Entry 7EKQ (electron microscopy, 3.60 A resolution); this record covers chains H and N of the 19 polymer chains in the assembly.

== Chain H ==
Name: ATP-dependent Clp protease proteolytic subunit
From: Chlamydomonas reinhardtii
Notes: EC 3.4.21.92
UniProtKB: P42380 (CLPP_CHLRE); residues 316-523 here correspond to UniProt positions 317-524 (UniProt number = residue number + 1)
Amino-acid sequence (208 residues; numbered 316 to 523; the number before each row is that of its first residue):
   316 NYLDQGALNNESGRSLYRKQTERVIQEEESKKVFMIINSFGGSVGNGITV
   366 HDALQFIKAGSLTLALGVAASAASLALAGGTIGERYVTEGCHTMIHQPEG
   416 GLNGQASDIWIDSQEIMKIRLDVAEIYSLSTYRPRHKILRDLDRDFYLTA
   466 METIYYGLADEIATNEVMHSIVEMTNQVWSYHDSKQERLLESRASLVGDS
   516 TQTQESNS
Not modelled in the structure: 316-344, 493-523
Curated features (UniProtKB/Swiss-Prot):
  - active site: Ser-386 (Nucleophile), His-411

== Chain N ==
Name: ATP-dependent Clp protease proteolytic subunit
From: Chlamydomonas reinhardtii
UniProtKB: A8IH07 (A8IH07_CHLRE); residues 1-383 here correspond to UniProt positions 33-415 (UniProt number = residue number + 32)
Amino-acid sequence (383 residues; row label = number of the first residue in the row):
     1 LVVHARASRYDRRKPPPPDLPSLLFDQRIVYLGMPLVPAVTELMVAELLY
    51 LEKQGATLPIEMLINSSGTTRQDGEILSFDSEGVALTSTMGFIKNPISTV
   101 NMGLAVGWSCVVLSFGRKGWRKSLPHSLAMIQQPRVPPTGQRQAIEVHIK
   151 WREVLDYKRELLRMFSLGTGLPVDKLDADMQRPLYMRPQDALEYGIIDEI
   201 IEPNEDKAEKAAQYWIRSGRAESEGRLEQWQEYLSLQEEYALKDSFRKVM
   251 TQDLRAAYRDTSSKLLKNSSRNMEQVQEFKERLPDDMLTENDEVRLPFSR
   301 DGVKLAILNAECYAERNIARQVAANKVSVPDKWRAAYAARPAPAAPAAEV
   351 DYDALIRAVEAMDEKAFATTDLDTLVEQYRVPA
Not modelled in the structure: 1-10, 349-383

== How chain H and chain N interact ==
Pairs across the interface (57):
  Ile-363(H) / His-126(N)
  Thr-364(H) / Gly-103(N)
  Asp-367(H) / Leu-124(N)
  Asp-367(H) / His-126(N)  salt bridge
  Leu-369(H) / Lys-207(N)
  Gln-370(H) / Pro-203(N)
  Gln-370(H) / Asn-204(N)  hydrogen bond (backbone-backbone)
  Phe-371(H) / Ile-201(N)  hydrophobic
  Ile-372(H) / Asn-204(N)
  Ile-372(H) / Lys-207(N)
  Lys-373(H) / Asn-204(N)
  Ala-374(H) / Lys-207(N)
  Gly-375(H) / Lys-207(N)
  Ser-376(H) / Lys-207(N)
  Ile-397(H) / Ala-211(N)  hydrophobic
  Ile-397(H) / Tyr-214(N)  hydrophobic
  Ile-397(H) / Trp-215(N)
  Gly-398(H) / Tyr-214(N)
  Leu-417(H) / Asp-73(N)
  Gln-420(H) / Arg-182(N)  hydrogen bond
  Ser-422(H) / Arg-182(N)  hydrogen bond
  Asp-423(H) / Arg-182(N)  salt bridge
  Ile-426(H) / Arg-182(N)
  Ile-426(H) / Pro-183(N)
  Glu-430(H) / Tyr-185(N)
  Glu-430(H) / Arg-187(N)  salt bridge
  Lys-433(H) / Arg-187(N)
  Ile-434(H) / Leu-128(N)  hydrophobic
  Ile-434(H) / Arg-187(N)
  Asp-437(H) / His-126(N)
  Ile-441(H) / His-126(N)
  Ser-445(H) / Trp-215(N)
  Thr-446(H) / Trp-215(N)
  Thr-446(H) / Arg-226(N)  hydrogen bond (backbone-side chain)
  Tyr-447(H) / Trp-215(N)
  Tyr-447(H) / Arg-226(N)  hydrogen bond (backbone-side chain)
  Tyr-447(H) / Trp-230(N)  hydrogen bond (backbone-side chain)
  Arg-448(H) / Glu-224(N)
  Arg-448(H) / Arg-226(N)
  Arg-448(H) / Gln-229(N)  hydrogen bond
  Arg-448(H) / Trp-230(N)
  Pro-449(H) / Gln-229(N)
  Pro-449(H) / Trp-230(N)  hydrophobic
  Pro-449(H) / Tyr-233(N)  hydrophobic
  Arg-450(H) / Tyr-233(N)  hydrogen bond
  His-451(H) / Gln-229(N)
  His-451(H) / Tyr-233(N)
  Lys-452(H) / Gln-229(N)
  Ile-469(H) / Arg-220(N)  hydrogen bond (backbone-side chain)
  Ile-469(H) / Glu-224(N)
  Tyr-470(H) / Glu-224(N)
  Tyr-470(H) / Arg-226(N)  hydrogen bond (backbone-side chain)
  Tyr-471(H) / Arg-226(N)  hydrogen bond (backbone-side chain)
  Gly-472(H) / Arg-220(N)
  Gly-472(H) / Arg-226(N)
  Ala-474(H) / Arg-220(N)  hydrogen bond (backbone-side chain)
  Asp-475(H) / Arg-220(N)  salt bridge
Interface residues without a listed pair, chain H (39 interface residues in all): Thr-396, Arg-400
Interface residues without a listed pair, chain N (31 interface residues in all): Asn-65, Gln-72, Met-102, Pro-125, Glu-202, Ala-212, Gly-225, Glu-232, Gln-237

== In short ==
The interface between chain H and chain N involves 39 residues on one side and 31 on the other; the contacts
include 12 hydrogen bonds and 4 salt bridges. Among the polar pairs are Asp-367(H)/His-126(N),
Asp-423(H)/Arg-182(N) and Glu-430(H)/Arg-187(N).
Chain H is ATP-dependent Clp protease proteolytic subunit and chain N is ATP-dependent Clp protease
proteolytic subunit, both from Chlamydomonas reinhardtii; the structure, CrClpP-S2c, was determined by
electron microscopy (same publication as 7EKO).
